3BRV - chains B and D of the 4 polymer chains in the assembly; structure by X-ray diffraction, 2.20 A resolution.

# Chain B (and D)
Protein: NF-kappa-B essential modulator
From: Homo sapiens
Notes: chain D of this document is another copy of the same molecule, construct and numbering; everything in this record applies to it too
UniProt: Q9Y6K9 (NEMO_HUMAN); residues 44-111 here = UniProt positions 44-111
Sequence (70 residues; each row starts with the number of its first residue):
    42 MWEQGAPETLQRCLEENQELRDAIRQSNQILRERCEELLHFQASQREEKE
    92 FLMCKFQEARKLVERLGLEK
Unresolved in the structure: 42-48, 110-111 (chain D: 42-48, 111)
Sequence notes: expression tag (42-43)
UniProt features mapped onto this chain:
  - modified residue (Phosphoserine): Ser-68, Ser-85
  - cross-link: Lys-111 (Glycyl lysine isopeptide (Lys-Gly) (interchain with G-Cter in ubiquitin))
What the authors report for this chain:
  - self-association interface (contacts with another copy of this molecule); pairs are residue here / residue on that copy: Leu-51/Leu-51, Cys-54/Cys-54, Glu-57/Arg-62 (salt bridge), Leu-61/Leu-61, Val-104/Val-104 (hydrophobic contact), Leu-107/Leu-107 (hydrophobic contact), Leu-51, Leu-103
  - conformationally variable residues (side-chain flip): Phe-97
  - post-translational modification sites: Ser-68 (citing earlier work)

# How chain B and chain D interact
Contacting residue pairs (31):
  Thr-50(B) / Leu-51(D)
  Leu-51(B) / Leu-51(D)  hydrophobic
  Cys-54(B) / Leu-51(D)  hydrophobic
  Cys-54(B) / Cys-54(D)  hydrogen bond
  Cys-54(B) / Leu-55(D)  hydrophobic
  Cys-54(B) / Asn-58(D)  hydrogen bond (backbone-side chain)
  Leu-55(B) / Cys-54(D)  hydrophobic
  Glu-57(B) / Asn-58(D)
  Glu-57(B) / Arg-62(D)  salt bridge
  Asn-58(B) / Glu-57(D)
  Asn-58(B) / Asn-58(D)  hydrogen bond (backbone-side chain)
  Asn-58(B) / Leu-61(D)
  Leu-61(B) / Asn-58(D)
  Leu-61(B) / Leu-61(D)  hydrophobic
  Leu-61(B) / Ile-65(D)  hydrophobic
  Arg-62(B) / Glu-57(D)  salt bridge
  Arg-62(B) / Leu-61(D)
  Ile-65(B) / Leu-61(D)  hydrophobic
  Ile-65(B) / Ile-65(D)  hydrophobic
  Phe-82(B) / Phe-82(D)  hydrophobic
  Phe-82(B) / Gln-86(D)
  Gln-86(B) / Phe-82(D)
  Leu-93(B) / Leu-93(D)  hydrophobic
  Phe-97(B) / Leu-93(D)
  Phe-97(B) / Lys-96(D)
  Phe-97(B) / Phe-97(D)
  Leu-103(B) / Val-104(D)  hydrophobic
  Val-104(B) / Leu-103(D)  hydrophobic
  Val-104(B) / Val-104(D)  hydrophobic
  Leu-107(B) / Leu-107(D)  hydrophobic
  Leu-107(B) / Gly-108(D)
Other interface residues (no listed pair), chain B (18 interface residues in all): Ala-64, Ala-100
Other interface residues (no listed pair), chain D (20 interface residues in all): Thr-50, Ala-64, Ala-100

# In short
18 residues of chain B and 20 residues of chain D are in contact, with 3 hydrogen bonds and 2 salt bridges.
Polar contacts include Glu-57(B)/Arg-62(D), Cys-54(B)/Cys-54(D) and Cys-54(B)/Asn-58(D). From the paper: a
modification site at Ser-68(B); conformational variability at Phe-97(B).
Both chains are NF-kappa-B essential modulator (Homo sapiens). Entry 3BRV (NEMO/IKKb association domain
structure) was determined by X-ray diffraction (same publication as 3BRT).
